9PDB - chains A and B of the 7 polymer chains in the assembly; structure by electron microscopy, 3.83 A resolution.

[Chain A (and B)]
Name: Vesicle-fusing ATPase
Source organism: Cricetulus griseus
Notes: EC 3.6.4.6; chain B of this document is another copy of the same molecule, construct and numbering; everything in this record applies to it too
UniProt: P18708 (NSF_CRIGR); residues 1-744 here = UniProt positions 1-744
Sequence (747 residues; row label = number of the first residue in the row; numbers below 1 keep their minus sign (Gly-2 is residue -2)):
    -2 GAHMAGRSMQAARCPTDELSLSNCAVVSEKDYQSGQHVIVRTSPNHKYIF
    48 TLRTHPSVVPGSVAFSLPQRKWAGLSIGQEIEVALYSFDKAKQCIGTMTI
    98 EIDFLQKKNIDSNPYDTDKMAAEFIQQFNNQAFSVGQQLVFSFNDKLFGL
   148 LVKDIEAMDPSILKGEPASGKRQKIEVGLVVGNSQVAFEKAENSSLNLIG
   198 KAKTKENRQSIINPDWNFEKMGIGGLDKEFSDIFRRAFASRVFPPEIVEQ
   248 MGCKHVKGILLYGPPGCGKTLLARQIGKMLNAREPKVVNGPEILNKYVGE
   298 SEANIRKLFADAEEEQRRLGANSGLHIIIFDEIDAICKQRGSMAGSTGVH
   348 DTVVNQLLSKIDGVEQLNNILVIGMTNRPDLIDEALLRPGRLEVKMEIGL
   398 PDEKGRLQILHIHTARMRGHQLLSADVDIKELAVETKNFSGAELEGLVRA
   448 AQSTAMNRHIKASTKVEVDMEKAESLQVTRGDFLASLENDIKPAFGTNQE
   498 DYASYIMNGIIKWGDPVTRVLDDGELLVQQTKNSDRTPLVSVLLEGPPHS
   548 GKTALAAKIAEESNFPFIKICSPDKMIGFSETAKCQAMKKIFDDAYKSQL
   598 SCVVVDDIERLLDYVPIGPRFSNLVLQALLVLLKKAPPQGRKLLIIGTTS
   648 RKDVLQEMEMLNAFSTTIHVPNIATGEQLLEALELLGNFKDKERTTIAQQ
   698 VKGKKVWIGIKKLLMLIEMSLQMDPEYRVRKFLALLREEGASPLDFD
Disordered / not traced: -2 to 207, 741-744 (chain B: -2 to 206, 741-744)
Construct notes: expression tag (-2 to 0)
Small-molecule neighbours:
  - ADP (adenosine-5'-diphosphate): Gly219, Ile220, Gly221, Gly222, Pro262, Gly263, Cys264, Gly265, Lys266, Thr267, Leu268, Ile406, His410
  - ATP (adenosine-5'-triphosphate): Met504, Asn505, Gly506, Ile507, Ile508, Trp510, Val514, His546, Ser547, Gly548, Lys549, Thr550, Ala551, Leu552, Asp604, Ser647, Ile707, Lys708, Leu711
Curated features (UniProtKB/Swiss-Prot):
  - binding site (ATP): Asn505 to Trp510, Pro545 to Leu552
  - binding site (Mg(2+)): Thr550
  - modified residue: Lys105 (N6-acetyllysine), Ser207 (Phosphoserine), Tyr259 (Phosphotyrosine), Ser569 (Phosphoserine)
Reported in the primary citation:
  - binding site for ATP: Asn374, Arg385, Arg388
  - catalytic residues: Asp328, Glu329, Asn374, Arg388
  - binding site for phosphate ion: Glu329
  - mutagenesis - I209N: decreased catalytic activity on ternary SNARE complexes (citing earlier work)
  - mutagenesis - I209N: unchanged catalytic activity on binary SNARE complexes (citing earlier work)
  - post-translational modification sites: Ser207 (citing earlier work)
  - binding site for unknown sequence: Tyr294

[Chain A / chain B interface]
Residue-residue contacts (51; chain A residue first):
  Pro211(A) - Lys462(B)
  Asp212(A) - Lys462(B)  salt bridge
  Arg232(A) - Asn454(B)  hydrogen bond
  Arg232(A) - Lys458(B)
  Ala236(A) - Met453(B)
  Ser237(A) - Met453(B)
  Phe240(A) - Met453(B)  hydrophobic
  Ile244(A) - Glu471(B)
  Gln247(A) - His417(B)
  Met248(A) - Leu473(B)  hydrophobic
  Gly249(A) - Arg413(B)
  Cys250(A) - Gln449(B)
  Lys251(A) - Arg446(B)
  Val253(A) - Arg446(B)
  Tyr294(A) - Lys293(B)
  Val295(A) - Asn292(B)
  Val295(A) - Lys293(B)
  Glu297(A) - Lys293(B)
  Ser339(A) - Ser577(B)
  Ser339(A) - Ala580(B)
  Thr349(A) - Pro288(B)
  Gln353(A) - Asn286(B)
  Gly360(A) - Arg271(B)  hydrogen bond (backbone-side chain)
  Val361(A) - Arg271(B)
  Val361(A) - Val284(B)  hydrophobic
  Glu362(A) - Val284(B)
  Pro386(A) - Glu440(B)
  Gln526(A) - Gln719(B)
  Gln527(A) - Glu715(B)
  Gln527(A) - Met716(B)
  Asp532(A) - Glu715(B)
  Arg533(A) - Asn505(B)
  Arg533(A) - Asn685(B)
  Arg533(A) - Glu715(B)  salt bridge
  Thr534(A) - Glu715(B)
  Pro616(A) - Arg617(B)
  Phe618(A) - Arg617(B)
  Asn620(A) - Asp610(B)  hydrogen bond (side chain-backbone)
  Gln624(A) - Arg607(B)  hydrogen bond
  Gln624(A) - Asp610(B)
  Gln624(A) - Tyr611(B)
  Leu627(A) - Arg607(B)
  Val628(A) - Ile574(B)  hydrophobic
  Lys632(A) - Asp571(B)
  Glu654(A) - Pro613(B)
  Glu654(A) - Ile614(B)
  Met655(A) - Ile614(B)  hydrophobic
  Glu656(A) - Pro613(B)
  Asn659(A) - His546(B)
  Ser662(A) - Met712(B)
  Ser662(A) - Met716(B)
Other interface residues (no listed pair), chain A (58 interface residues in all): Val239, Gly296, Glu299, Arg303, Met340, Ala341, Asn352, Ser356, Arg385, Glu390, Leu523, Ser531, Cys582, Lys586, Arg617, Leu621, Leu623, Leu629
Other interface residues (no listed pair), chain B (52 interface residues in all): Pro262, Thr267, Leu291, Asp328, Glu329, Met414, Leu419, Ala439, Ser450, Ile457, Thr461, Pro545, Gly575, Phe576, Val612, Leu683, Ile714, Met720

[In short]
58 residues of chain A face 52 of chain B across their interface, with 4 hydrogen bonds and 2 salt bridges.
Polar contacts include Asp212(A)-Lys462(B), Arg533(A)-Glu715(B) and Arg232(A)-Asn454(B). Bound to chain A: ATP
and ADP. From the paper: catalytic residues Asp328(A), Glu329(A) and Asn374(A) among others; I209N of chain A
reduces catalytic activity on ternary SNARE complexes.
Both chains are Vesicle-fusing ATPase (Cricetulus griseus). Entry 9PDB (22bin20S complex (NSF-alphaSNAP-2:2
syntaxin-1a:SNAP-25), hydrolyzing, class 22) was determined by electron microscopy, deposited together with
9OJR, 9OJU, 9OJZ, 9OK3, 9OK5, 9OKC and 17 further entries.
